PDB entry 9DQK | X-ray diffraction, 2.75 A resolution | chains H and I of the 14 polymer chains in the assembly

[Chain H (and I)]
Name: ATP-dependent Clp protease proteolytic subunit, mitochondrial
Organism: Homo sapiens
Notes: EC 3.4.21.92; chain I of this document is another copy of the same molecule, construct and numbering; everything in this record applies to it too
UniProtKB: Q16740 (CLPP_HUMAN); residues 1-277 here = UniProt positions 1-277
Sequence (277 residues; row label = number of the first residue in the row):
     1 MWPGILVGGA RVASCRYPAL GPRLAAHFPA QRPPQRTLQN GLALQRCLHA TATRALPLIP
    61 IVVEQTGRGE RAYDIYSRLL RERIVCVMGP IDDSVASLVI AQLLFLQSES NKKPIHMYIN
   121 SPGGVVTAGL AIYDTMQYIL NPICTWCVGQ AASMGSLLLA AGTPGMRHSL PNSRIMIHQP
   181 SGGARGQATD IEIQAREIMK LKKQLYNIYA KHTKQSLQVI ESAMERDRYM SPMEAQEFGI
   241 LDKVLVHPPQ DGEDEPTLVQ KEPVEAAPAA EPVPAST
Not modelled in the structure: 1-57, 65-72, 249-277 (chain I: 1-57, 63-70, 250-277)
Construct notes: engineered mutation E192 (Ala in Q16740), R196 (Glu in Q16740)
UniProt features mapped onto this chain:
  - active site: S153 (Nucleophile), H178
  - modified residue: K200 (N6-succinyllysine), K211 (N6-acetyllysine)
  - natural variant: T145 (T145P: In PRLTS3), C147 (C147S: In PRLTS3), Y229 (Y229D: In PRLTS3)
  - mutagenesis: L58 to I61 (Abolishes protease activity), S153 (S153A/C: Abolishes protease activity)
Reported in the primary citation:
  - catalytic residues: S153, H178, D227
  - mutagenesis - A192E/E196R (21-fold): increased stability
  - mutagenesis - A192E/E196R: increased catalytic activity

[Chain H / chain I interface]
Contacting residue pairs - 50 pairs, chain H then chain I:
  L58(H) - D74(I)
  L58(H) - L98(I)
  I59(H) - L98(I)  hydrophobic
  P60(H) - S77(I)
  P60(H) - L80(I)  hydrophobic
  P60(H) - Q102(I)
  I61(H) - D74(I)
  I61(H) - S77(I)  hydrogen bond (backbone-side chain)
  V62(H) - F105(I)  hydrophobic
  V63(H) - Y73(I)  hydrophobic
  E64(H) - E109(I)
  I75(H) - L98(I)  hydrophobic
  I75(H) - A101(I)  hydrophobic
  I75(H) - F105(I)  hydrophobic
  Y76(H) - S97(I)
  Y76(H) - L98(I)  hydrophobic
  R78(H) - F105(I)
  R78(H) - E109(I)  salt bridge
  L79(H) - A101(I)  hydrophobic
  M88(H) - S97(I)  hydrogen bond
  Y118(H) - L104(I)
  N120(H) - S97(I)
  W146(H) - Y138(I)
  V148(H) - I100(I)  hydrophobic
  V148(H) - A131(I)
  V148(H) - T135(I)
  G149(H) - A131(I)
  L170(H) - D134(I)
  L170(H) - T135(I)
  L170(H) - Y138(I)  hydrophobic
  P171(H) - D134(I)
  N172(H) - Y133(I)
  N172(H) - D134(I)  hydrogen bond (backbone-side chain)
  N172(H) - Q204(I)  hydrogen bond
  N172(H) - I208(I)
  S173(H) - D134(I)  hydrogen bond (backbone-side chain)
  R174(H) - T127(I)
  R174(H) - E197(I)  salt bridge
  R174(H) - L201(I)
  R226(H) - Q187(I)  hydrogen bond
  R226(H) - T189(I)
  R226(H) - D190(I)  salt bridge
  R226(H) - I193(I)
  D227(H) - I193(I)
  Y229(H) - E197(I)
  L245(H) - Y138(I)  hydrophobic
  V246(H) - Y138(I)
  H247(H) - Q137(I)  hydrogen bond (side chain-backbone)
  P248(H) - Y138(I)
  P248(H) - L140(I)  hydrophobic
Other interface residues (no listed pair), chain H (32 interface residues in all): E82, P122, Q150
Other interface residues (no listed pair), chain I (34 interface residues in all): R71, R81, D93, S108, L130, Q194

[Summary]
32 residues of chain H face 34 of chain I across their interface; the contacts include 7 hydrogen bonds and 3
salt bridges. Among the polar pairs are R78(H)-E109(I), R174(H)-E197(I) and R226(H)-D190(I). The paper reports
catalytic residues S153(H), H178(H) and D227(H); A192E/E196R of chain H increase stability.
Chain H and chain I are both ATP-dependent Clp protease proteolytic subunit, mitochondrial (Homo sapiens); the
structure, human ClpP - Apo - A192E / E196R, was determined by X-ray diffraction together with 9DQL, 9DKV and
9DKW from the same study.
